6H25 - chains A and D of the 12 polymer chains in the assembly; structure by electron microscopy, 3.80 A resolution.

[Chain A]
Name: Exosome complex component RRP45
Organism: Homo sapiens
UniProt: Q06265 (EXOS9_HUMAN); residue numbers follow UniProt; this construct covers 1-439
Amino-acid sequence (443 residues; each row starts with the number of its first residue; numbers below 1 keep their minus sign (Gly-3 is residue -3)):
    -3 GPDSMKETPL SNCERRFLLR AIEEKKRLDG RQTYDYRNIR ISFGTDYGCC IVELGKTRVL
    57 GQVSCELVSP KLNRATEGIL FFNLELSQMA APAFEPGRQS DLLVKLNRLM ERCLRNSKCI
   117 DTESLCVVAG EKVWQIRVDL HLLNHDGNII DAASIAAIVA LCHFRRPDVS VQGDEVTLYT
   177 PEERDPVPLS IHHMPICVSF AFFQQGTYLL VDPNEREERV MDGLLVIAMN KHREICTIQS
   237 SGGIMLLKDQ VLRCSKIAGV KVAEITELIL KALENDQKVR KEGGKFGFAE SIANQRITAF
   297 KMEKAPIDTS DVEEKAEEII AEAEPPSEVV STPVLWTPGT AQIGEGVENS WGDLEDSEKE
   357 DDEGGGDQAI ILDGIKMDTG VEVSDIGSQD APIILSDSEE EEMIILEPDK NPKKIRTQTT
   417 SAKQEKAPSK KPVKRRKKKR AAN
Not modelled in the structure: -3 to 1, 289-439
Differences from the reference sequence: expression tag (-3 to 0)
What the authors report for this chain:
  - conformationally variable residues: Gly280 to Ser287

[Chain D]
Name: Exosome complex component RRP46
Organism: Homo sapiens
UniProt: Q9NQT4 (EXOS5_HUMAN); residue numbers follow UniProt; this construct covers 1-235
Amino-acid sequence (237 residues; each row starts with the number of its first residue; numbers below 1 keep their minus sign (Arg-1 is residue -1)):
    -1 RSMEEETHTD AKIRAENGTG SSPRGPGCSL RHFACEQNLL SRPDGSASFL QGDTSVLAGV
    59 YGPAEVKVSK EIFNKATLEV ILRPKIGLPG VAEKSRERLI RNTCEAVVLG TLHPRTSITV
   119 VLQVVSDAGS LLACCLNAAC MALVDAGVPM RALFCGVACA LDSDGTLVLD PTSKQEKEAR
   179 AVLTFALDSV ERKLLMSSTK GLYSDTELQQ CLAAAQAASQ HVFRFYRESL QRRYSKS
Not modelled in the structure: -1 to 24, 235
Differences from the reference sequence: expression tag (-1 to 0)

[How chain A and chain D interact]
Pairs across the interface - 38 pairs, chain A then chain D:
  Thr41(A) with Asp51(D); Ser124(D)
  Asp42(A) with Lys83(D), salt bridge
  Cys45(A) with Lys83(D)
  Arg54(A) with Leu37(D), hydrogen bond (side chain-backbone); Leu38(D)
  Gln58(A) with Lys83(D), hydrogen bond; Ile84(D)
  Ser60(A) with Ile84(D)
  Glu81(A) with Arg81(D)
  Ser83(A) with Val119(D)
  Gln84(A) with Tyr59(D), hydrogen bond (backbone-side chain); Ile79(D); Val119(D)
  Met85(A) with Leu38(D), hydrophobic; Pro41(D); Tyr59(D), hydrogen bond (backbone-side chain); Val119(D); Gln121(D)
  Ala86(A) with Arg40(D); Tyr59(D)
  Ala87(A) with Tyr59(D), hydrogen bond (backbone-side chain)
  Pro88(A) with Arg40(D); Tyr59(D)
  Glu91(A) with Lys65(D), salt bridge
  Arg133(A) with Gly85(D); Leu86(D)
  Asp135(A) with Lys83(D); Ile84(D); Gly85(D), hydrogen bond (side chain-backbone)
  His137(A) with Lys83(D); Gln121(D), hydrogen bond
  Leu139(A) with Leu38(D); Leu55(D), hydrophobic
  Asn140(A) with Leu38(D); Ser39(D), hydrogen bond; Arg40(D)
  His141(A) with Arg40(D)
Other interface residues (no listed pair), chain A (23 interface residues in all): Lys52, Leu56, Asp142
Other interface residues (no listed pair), chain D (23 interface residues in all): Gly57, Pro82, Thr117, Val122, Val123

[Overview]
Chain A and chain D each contribute 23 residues to their interface, with 8 hydrogen bonds and 2 salt bridges.
Polar pairs include Asp42(A)-Lys83(D), Glu91(A)-Lys65(D) and Arg54(A)-Leu37(D). From the paper: conformational
variability at Gly280(A).
Chain A is Exosome complex component RRP45 and chain D is Exosome complex component RRP46, both from Homo
sapiens; the structure, Human nuclear RNA exosome EXO-10-MPP6 complex, was determined by electron microscopy.
